Entry 1UYW (X-ray diffraction, 2.00 A resolution); this record covers chains H and L.

[Chain H]
Name: Fab antibody heavy chain
Organism: Mus musculus
Notes: antibody fragment or engineered binder
Amino-acid sequence (218 residues; row label = number of the first residue in the row; a row labelled like 82A-82C holds insertion residues (82A, then the next letters in order)):
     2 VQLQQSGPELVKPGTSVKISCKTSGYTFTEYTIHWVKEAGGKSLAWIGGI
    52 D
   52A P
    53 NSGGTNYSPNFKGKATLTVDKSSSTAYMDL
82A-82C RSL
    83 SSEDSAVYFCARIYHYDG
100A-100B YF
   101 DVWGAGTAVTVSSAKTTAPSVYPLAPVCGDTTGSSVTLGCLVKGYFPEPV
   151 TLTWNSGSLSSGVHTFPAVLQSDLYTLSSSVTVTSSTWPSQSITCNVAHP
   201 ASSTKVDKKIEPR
Disulfide bonds: Cys22-Cys92, Cys140-Cys195

[Chain L]
Name: Fab antibody light chain
Organism: Mus musculus
Notes: antibody fragment or engineered binder
Amino-acid sequence (212 residues; row label = number of the first residue in the row):
     1 NIVMTQSPKSMSMSVGERVTLTCKASENVVTYVSWYQQKPEQSPKLLIYG
    51 ASNRYTGVPDRFTGSGSATDFTLTISSVQAEDLADYHCGQGYSYPYTFGG
   101 GTKLELKRADAAPTVSIFPPSSEQLTSGGASVVCFLNNFYPKDINVKWKI
   151 DGSERQNGVLNSWTDQDSKDSTYSMSSTLTLTKDEYERHNSYTCEATHKT
   201 STSPIVKSFNRN
Disulfide bonds: Cys23-Cys88, Cys134-Cys194

[Chain H / chain L interface]
Contacting residue pairs - 70 pairs, chain H then chain L:
  His35(H) - Tyr94(L)
  Glu39(H) - Gln38(L)  hydrogen bond
  Ser44(H) - Gly99(L)
  Ser44(H) - Gly100(L)
  Leu45(H) - Pro44(L)  hydrophobic
  Leu45(H) - His87(L)
  Leu45(H) - Phe98(L)
  Trp47(H) - Tyr94(L)  hydrophobic
  Trp47(H) - Pro95(L)  hydrophobic
  Trp47(H) - Tyr96(L)
  Asn58(H) - Tyr94(L)
  Phe91(H) - Gln38(L)
  Phe91(H) - Ser43(L)
  Phe91(H) - Pro44(L)
  Asp99(H) - Tyr32(L)
  Gly100(H) - Gly91(L)
  Tyr100A(H) - Ser34(L)
  Tyr100A(H) - Tyr36(L)
  Tyr100A(H) - Leu46(L)  hydrophobic
  Tyr100A(H) - Tyr49(L)  hydrophobic
  Phe100B(H) - Tyr36(L)  hydrogen bond (backbone-side chain)
  Phe100B(H) - Leu46(L)
  Phe100B(H) - Phe98(L)  hydrophobic
  Asp101(H) - Tyr55(L)
  Trp103(H) - Tyr36(L)
  Trp103(H) - Ser43(L)
  Trp103(H) - Pro44(L)
  Gly104(H) - Ser43(L)  hydrogen bond (backbone-side chain)
  Ala105(H) - Ser43(L)
  Tyr122(H) - Ser121(L)
  Tyr122(H) - Glu123(L)
  Tyr122(H) - Gln124(L)
  Tyr122(H) - Ser127(L)  hydrogen bond
  Pro123(H) - Ser121(L)
  Pro123(H) - Glu123(L)
  Leu124(H) - Phe118(L)
  Leu124(H) - Val133(L)  hydrophobic
  Ala125(H) - Phe118(L)
  Val127(H) - Ile117(L)
  Val127(H) - Pro119(L)
  Val127(H) - Phe209(L)  hydrophobic
  Thr137(H) - Ser116(L)
  Thr137(H) - Phe118(L)
  Gly139(H) - Phe135(L)
  Leu141(H) - Ser131(L)
  Lys143(H) - Ser131(L)
  Lys143(H) - Thr180(L)
  His164(H) - Asn137(L)
  His164(H) - Asn138(L)
  His164(H) - Ser174(L)  hydrogen bond
  Phe166(H) - Phe135(L)  hydrophobic
  Phe166(H) - Asn137(L)
  Phe166(H) - Ser162(L)
  Phe166(H) - Thr164(L)
  Phe166(H) - Ser174(L)
  Phe166(H) - Met175(L)
  Phe166(H) - Ser176(L)
  Pro167(H) - Ser162(L)  hydrogen bond (backbone-side chain)
  Pro167(H) - Trp163(L)
  Val169(H) - Leu160(L)  hydrophobic
  Val169(H) - Asn161(L)
  Val169(H) - Ser162(L)
  Gln171(H) - Leu160(L)
  Ser178(H) - Phe135(L)
  Ser178(H) - Ser176(L)  hydrogen bond
  Ser179(H) - Phe135(L)
  Ser180(H) - Phe135(L)
  Ser180(H) - Asn137(L)  hydrogen bond
  Arg213(H) - Pro119(L)  hydrogen bond (side chain-backbone)
  Arg213(H) - Pro120(L)  hydrogen bond (side chain-backbone)
Other interface residues (no listed pair), chain H (46 interface residues in all): Val37, Ala46, Ser60, Pro61, Ile95, Tyr98, Gly106, Pro126, Leu138, Thr165, Thr176, Thr182, Lys208
Other interface residues (no listed pair), chain L (42 interface residues in all): Gln42

[Overview]
The interface between chain H and chain L involves 46 residues on one side and 42 on the other; the contacts
include 10 hydrogen bonds. Polar contacts include Glu39(H)-Gln38(L), Phe100B(H)-Tyr36(L) and
Gly104(H)-Ser43(L).
Chain H is Fab antibody heavy chain and chain L is Fab antibody light chain, both from Mus musculus; the
structure, Crystal Structure of the antiflavivirus Fab4g2, was determined by X-ray diffraction.
